1HDM - chains A and B; structure by X-ray diffraction, 2.50 A resolution.

Chain A:
Protein: Protein (class II histocompatibility antigen, M alpha chain)
From: Homo sapiens
Notes: fragment: extracellular domains
Reference sequence: P28067 (2DMA_HUMAN); residues 1-201 here correspond to UniProt positions 27-227 (UniProt number = residue number + 26)
Sequence (201 residues; each row starts with the number of its first residue):
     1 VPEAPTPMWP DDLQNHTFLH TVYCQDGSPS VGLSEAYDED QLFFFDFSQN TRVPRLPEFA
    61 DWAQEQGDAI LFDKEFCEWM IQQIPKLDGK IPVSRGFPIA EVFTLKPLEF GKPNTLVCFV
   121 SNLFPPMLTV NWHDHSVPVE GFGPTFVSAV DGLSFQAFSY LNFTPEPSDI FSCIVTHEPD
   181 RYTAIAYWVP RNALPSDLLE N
Not modelled in the structure: 1-12, 197-201
Disulfide bonds: Cys24-Cys77, Cys118-Cys173
Sequence notes: conflict Pro179 (Ile208 in P28067)
UniProt features mapped onto this chain:
  - glycosylation: Asn15 (N-linked (GlcNAc...) asparagine)

Chain B:
Protein: Protein (class II histocompatibility antigen, M beta chain)
From: Homo sapiens
Notes: fragment: extracellular domains
Reference sequence: P28068 (2DMB_HUMAN); residues 1-193 here correspond to UniProt positions 19-211 (UniProt number = residue number + 18)
Sequence (193 residues; row label = number of the first residue in the row):
     1 GGFVAHVEST CLLDDAGTPK DFTYCISFNK DLLTCWDPEE NKMAPCNSLA NVLSQHLNQK
    61 DTLMQRLNGL QNCATHTQPF WGSLTNRTRP PSVQVAKTTP FNTREPVMLA CYVWGFYPAE
   121 VTITWRKNGK LVMHSSAHKT AQPNGDWTYQ TLSHLALTPS YGDTYTCVVE HIGAPEPILR
   181 DWTPGLSPMQ TLK
Not modelled in the structure: 1-2, 186-193
Disulfide bonds: Cys11-Cys73, Cys25-Cys35, Cys111-Cys167

How chain A and chain B interact:
Contacting residue pairs (118; chain A residue first):
  Leu13(A) - Asp14(B)
  Leu13(A) - Asp15(B)
  Gln14(A) - Asp14(B)
  Gln14(A) - Asp15(B)  hydrogen bond (backbone-backbone)
  Asn15(A) - Leu13(B)
  Asn15(A) - Asp14(B)
  Asn15(A) - Lys20(B)
  His16(A) - Cys11(B)
  His16(A) - Leu12(B)
  His16(A) - Leu13(B)  hydrogen bond (backbone-backbone)
  His16(A) - Asp15(B)  salt bridge
  His16(A) - Trp81(B)
  His16(A) - Thr85(B)
  Thr17(A) - Cys11(B)
  Thr17(A) - Leu12(B)
  Phe18(A) - Thr10(B)
  Phe18(A) - Cys11(B)  hydrogen bond (backbone-backbone)
  Phe18(A) - His76(B)
  Phe18(A) - Trp81(B)  hydrophobic
  Leu19(A) - Glu8(B)
  Leu19(A) - Ser9(B)
  Leu19(A) - Thr10(B)
  His20(A) - Glu8(B)
  His20(A) - Ser9(B)  hydrogen bond (backbone-backbone)
  Thr21(A) - His6(B)
  Thr21(A) - Glu8(B)  hydrogen bond
  Val22(A) - His6(B)
  Val22(A) - Val7(B)  hydrogen bond (backbone-backbone)
  Tyr23(A) - Ala5(B)
  Cys24(A) - Val4(B)
  Cys24(A) - Ala5(B)  hydrogen bond (backbone-backbone)
  Gln25(A) - Phe3(B)
  Asp26(A) - Phe3(B)  hydrogen bond (side chain-backbone)
  Tyr37(A) - Trp81(B)  hydrophobic
  Tyr37(A) - Leu84(B)
  Tyr37(A) - Thr85(B)
  Tyr37(A) - Tyr117(B)
  Tyr37(A) - Trp147(B)  hydrophobic
  Asp40(A) - Tyr117(B)
  Asp40(A) - Trp147(B)
  Asp40(A) - Tyr149(B)  hydrogen bond
  Gln41(A) - Trp147(B)  hydrogen bond (backbone-side chain)
  Leu42(A) - Leu84(B)  hydrophobic
  Arg52(A) - His76(B)
  Arg55(A) - Gly145(B)  hydrogen bond (side chain-backbone)
  Arg55(A) - Asp146(B)
  Leu56(A) - Arg87(B)
  Leu56(A) - Asp146(B)
  Leu56(A) - Trp147(B)  hydrophobic
  Glu58(A) - Arg87(B)  salt bridge
  Glu58(A) - Arg89(B)  salt bridge
  Phe59(A) - Leu84(B)  hydrophobic
  Phe59(A) - Trp147(B)  hydrophobic
  Trp62(A) - Pro79(B)
  Trp62(A) - Phe80(B)  hydrophobic
  Trp62(A) - Ser83(B)
  Glu65(A) - His76(B)
  Asp68(A) - His76(B)  salt bridge
  Ala69(A) - Arg66(B)
  Phe72(A) - Leu57(B)  hydrophobic
  Phe72(A) - Lys60(B)
  Phe72(A) - Leu63(B)  hydrophobic
  Phe72(A) - Arg66(B)
  Asp73(A) - Val7(B)
  Asp73(A) - Tyr24(B)  hydrogen bond
  Asp73(A) - Arg66(B)  salt bridge
  Phe76(A) - Val7(B)  hydrophobic
  Phe76(A) - Ile26(B)  hydrophobic
  Phe76(A) - His56(B)
  Phe76(A) - Leu57(B)  hydrophobic
  Cys77(A) - Ala5(B)  hydrogen bond (side chain-backbone)
  Trp79(A) - His56(B)
  Met80(A) - His6(B)
  Met80(A) - Val7(B)  hydrophobic
  Met80(A) - Ile26(B)  hydrophobic
  Met80(A) - Phe28(B)
  Ile81(A) - Phe3(B)
  Ile84(A) - Leu49(B)  hydrophobic
  Leu87(A) - Phe28(B)  hydrophobic
  Leu87(A) - Leu49(B)  hydrophobic
  Asp88(A) - Phe3(B)
  Ile91(A) - Asn29(B)
  Pro92(A) - Asn29(B)  hydrogen bond (backbone-side chain)
  Val93(A) - Phe3(B)  hydrophobic
  Val93(A) - Asn29(B)
  Ser94(A) - Asn29(B)  hydrogen bond (backbone-side chain)
  Ser94(A) - Lys30(B)
  Glu101(A) - Gln142(B)  hydrogen bond
  Phe103(A) - Gln142(B)
  Phe103(A) - Pro143(B)
  Phe103(A) - Asn144(B)
  Phe103(A) - Gln150(B)
  Thr104(A) - Gln150(B)
  Leu105(A) - Asn144(B)
  Leu105(A) - Gln150(B)
  Lys106(A) - Trp114(B)
  Pro107(A) - Trp114(B)  hydrophobic
  Phe124(A) - Val4(B)  hydrophobic
  Phe124(A) - Lys30(B)
  Pro125(A) - Val4(B)  hydrophobic
  Pro126(A) - Val4(B)
  Gly152(A) - Lys30(B)  hydrogen bond (backbone-side chain)
  Leu153(A) - His6(B)
  Leu153(A) - Ser27(B)
  Leu153(A) - Lys30(B)  hydrogen bond (backbone-side chain)
  Leu153(A) - Asp31(B)
  Ser154(A) - Lys30(B)  hydrogen bond
  Phe155(A) - His6(B)
  Phe158(A) - Pro143(B)
  Phe158(A) - Asn144(B)
  Phe158(A) - Gly145(B)
  Tyr160(A) - Asn144(B)  hydrogen bond (side chain-backbone)
  Tyr160(A) - Gly145(B)
  Tyr160(A) - Asp146(B)
  Asn192(A) - Thr98(B)
  Asn192(A) - Thr99(B)  hydrogen bond
  Asn192(A) - Tyr112(B)
  Leu194(A) - Ala96(B)  hydrophobic
Other interface residues (no listed pair), chain A (61 interface residues in all): Glu35, Val117, Phe119
Other interface residues (no listed pair), chain B (54 interface residues in all): Ala16, Leu32, Leu53, Thr77

Overview:
61 residues of chain A and 54 residues of chain B are in contact, with 21 hydrogen bonds and 5 salt bridges.
Polar contacts include His16(A)-Asp15(B), Glu58(A)-Arg87(B) and Glu58(A)-Arg89(B).
Here chain A is Protein (class II histocompatibility antigen, M alpha chain) and chain B is Protein (class II
histocompatibility antigen, M beta chain), both from Homo sapiens. Entry 1HDM (Histocompatibility antigen
HLA-dm) was determined by X-ray diffraction.
